PDB entry 8E0O | X-ray diffraction, 2.10 A resolution | chains A and B of the 3 polymer chains in the assembly

# Chain A
Protein: hetBGL03-15-18a
Source organism: synthetic construct
Chain sequence (141 residues; each row starts with the number of its first residue; numbers below 1 keep their minus sign (Gly-1 is residue -1)):
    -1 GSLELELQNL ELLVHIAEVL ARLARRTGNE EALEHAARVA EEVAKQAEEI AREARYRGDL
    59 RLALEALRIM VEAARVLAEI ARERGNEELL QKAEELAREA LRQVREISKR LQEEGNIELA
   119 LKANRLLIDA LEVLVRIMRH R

# Chain B
Protein: hetBGL03-15-18b
Source organism: synthetic construct
Chain sequence (206 residues; numbered 0 to 205; the number before each row is that of its first residue; numbering starts at 0):
     0 SSLEEKIEEL VKELIKHTEE LRRLLEKLVK EGGASEEYLL ELLENLVRLA RVIAEVAREQ
    60 GNEELLEEAA RLAEEAARQA EELAREARYE GDLELALKAL QILVNAARVL AEIARDRGNE
   120 ELLQKAAELA KEAARQAEEI AKEARERGNF ELALEALEIL NEAARVLARI AHHRGNQELL
   180 EEAWRLTHRS AKWSREIAEQ ARKEGE
Disordered / not traced: 32-33, 203-205

# How chain A and chain B interact
Pairs across the interface (41; chain A residue first):
  Ser106(A) - His16(B)  hydrogen bond
  Gln110(A) - His16(B)
  Gln110(A) - Leu23(B)
  Ile115(A) - Leu23(B)  hydrophobic
  Ile115(A) - Leu27(B)  hydrophobic
  Ile115(A) - Tyr37(B)  hydrophobic
  Glu116(A) - Tyr37(B)
  Leu119(A) - Leu20(B)  hydrophobic
  Leu119(A) - Tyr37(B)  hydrophobic
  Leu119(A) - Glu40(B)
  Leu119(A) - Leu41(B)  hydrophobic
  Leu119(A) - Asn44(B)  hydrogen bond (backbone-side chain)
  Lys120(A) - Glu40(B)
  Asn122(A) - His16(B)
  Asn122(A) - Thr17(B)  hydrogen bond
  Asn122(A) - Leu20(B)
  Asn122(A) - Asn44(B)  hydrogen bond
  Arg123(A) - Asn44(B)
  Arg123(A) - Arg47(B)
  Leu125(A) - Leu13(B)  hydrophobic
  Leu125(A) - His16(B)
  Ile126(A) - Leu13(B)  hydrophobic
  Ile126(A) - Asn44(B)
  Ile126(A) - Arg47(B)
  Ile126(A) - Leu48(B)  hydrophobic
  Ile126(A) - Val51(B)  hydrophobic
  Leu129(A) - Leu9(B)
  Leu129(A) - Val10(B)  hydrophobic
  Leu129(A) - Leu13(B)  hydrophobic
  Glu130(A) - Val51(B)
  Glu130(A) - Glu54(B)
  Leu132(A) - Leu9(B)  hydrophobic
  Val133(A) - Ile6(B)  hydrophobic
  Val133(A) - Val55(B)  hydrophobic
  Met136(A) - Leu2(B)
  Met136(A) - Leu9(B)  hydrophobic
  Arg137(A) - Ile6(B)
  Arg137(A) - Glu54(B)  hydrogen bond (side chain-backbone)
  Arg137(A) - Val55(B)  hydrogen bond (side chain-backbone)
  Arg137(A) - Glu58(B)
  Arg137(A) - Gln59(B)  hydrogen bond
Also at the interface, not in a pair above, chain A (19 interface residues in all): Arg96, Ala118, Arg134
Also at the interface, not in a pair above, chain B (23 interface residues in all): Lys5, Glu19

# Overview
19 residues of chain A face 23 of chain B across their interface; the contacts include 7 hydrogen bonds. Polar
contacts include Ser106(A)-His16(B), Leu119(A)-Asn44(B) and Asn122(A)-Thr17(B).
Here chain A is hetBGL03-15-18a and chain B is hetBGL03-15-18b, both from synthetic construct. Entry 8E0O
(Heterotrimeric variant of tcTRP9, hetBGL03-15-18) was determined by X-ray diffraction together with 8E0L,
8E0M, 8E0N and 8E12 from the same study.
